9ERE - chains U and B of the 4 polymer chains in the assembly; structure by electron microscopy, 2.82 A resolution.

[Chain U]
Molecule: 10-nt RNA strand
Sequence (10 nucleotides; each row starts with the number of its first residue):
    77 CCUGGUACCA
Not modelled in the structure: 81-86
Ion coordination: Mn2+: C77 (shared with Glu209(B), Glu214(B), Phe215(B), Asp252(B) of chain B)

[Chain B]
Molecule: Schlafen family member 11
From: Homo sapiens
Notes: EC 3.6.-.-
Reference sequence: Q7Z7L1 (SLN11_HUMAN); residues 1-901 here = UniProt positions 1-901
Chain sequence (929 residues; each row starts with the number of its first residue; numbers below 1 keep their minus sign (Met-27 is residue -27)):
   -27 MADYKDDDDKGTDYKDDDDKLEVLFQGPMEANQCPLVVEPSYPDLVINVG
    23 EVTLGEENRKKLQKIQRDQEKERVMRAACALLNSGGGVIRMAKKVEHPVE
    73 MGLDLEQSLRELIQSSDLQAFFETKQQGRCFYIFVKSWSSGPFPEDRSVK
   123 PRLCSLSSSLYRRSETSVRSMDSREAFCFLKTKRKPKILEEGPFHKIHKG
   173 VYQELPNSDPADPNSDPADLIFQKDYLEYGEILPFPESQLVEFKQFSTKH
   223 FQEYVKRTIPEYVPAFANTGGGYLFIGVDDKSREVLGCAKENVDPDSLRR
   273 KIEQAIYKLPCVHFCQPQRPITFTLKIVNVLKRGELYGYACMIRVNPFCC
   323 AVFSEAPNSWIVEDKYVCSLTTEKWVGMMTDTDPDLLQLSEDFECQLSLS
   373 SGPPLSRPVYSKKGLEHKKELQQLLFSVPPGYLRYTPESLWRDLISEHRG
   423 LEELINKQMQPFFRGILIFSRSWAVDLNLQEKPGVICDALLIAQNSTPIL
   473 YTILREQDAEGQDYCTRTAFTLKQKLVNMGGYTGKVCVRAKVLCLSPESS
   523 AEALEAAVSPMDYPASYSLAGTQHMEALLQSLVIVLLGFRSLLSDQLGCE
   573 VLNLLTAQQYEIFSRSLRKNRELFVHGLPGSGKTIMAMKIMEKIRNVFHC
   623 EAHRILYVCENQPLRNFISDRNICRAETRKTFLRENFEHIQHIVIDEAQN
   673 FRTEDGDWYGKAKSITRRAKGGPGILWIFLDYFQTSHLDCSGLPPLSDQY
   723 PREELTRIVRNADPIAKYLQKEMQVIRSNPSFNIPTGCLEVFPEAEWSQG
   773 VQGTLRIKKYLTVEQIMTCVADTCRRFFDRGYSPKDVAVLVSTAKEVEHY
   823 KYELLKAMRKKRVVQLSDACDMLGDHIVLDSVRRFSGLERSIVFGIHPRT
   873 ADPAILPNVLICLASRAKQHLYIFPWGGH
Not modelled in the structure: -27 to 6, 159-187, 354-380, 520-529, 900-901
Differences from the reference sequence: initiating methionine (-27); expression tag (-26 to 0)
Ion coordination: Mn2+ site 1: Glu209, Glu214, Phe215, Asp252 (shared with C77(U) of chain U); Mn2+ site 2: Glu209, Glu214; Zn2+: His285, Cys287, Cys321, Cys322
UniProt features mapped onto this chain:
  - active site: Lys216
  - binding site (Mg(2+)): Glu209, Glu214
  - binding site (Zn(2+)): His285, Cys287, Cys321, Cys322
  - binding site (ATP): Gly599 to Thr606
  - mutagenesis: Glu209 (E209A: Complete loss of endonuclease activity), Glu214 (E214A: Complete loss of endonuclease activity), Lys216 (K216A: Complete loss of endonuclease activity), Tyr234 (Y234A: No effect on endonuclease activity), Asp252 (D252A: Slight increase in endonuclease activity), Lys605 (K605M: Abolishes ATPase activity without affecting its role in DNA damage response; when associated with A-668), Asp668 (D668A: Abolishes ATPase activity without affecting its role in DNA damage response; when associated with M-605), Glu669 (E669Q: Abolishes ATPase activity, leading to abolish ability to inhibit DNA replication without affecting subcellular location), Ser753 (S753D: Complete loss of tRNA cleavage and ssDNA binding)
From the paper describing this entry:
  - binding site for the 76-nt RNA strand: Gln35, Ser219, Lys221, His222, Lys253
  - post-translational modification sites: Ser219, Thr230, Ser753 (citing earlier work)
  - mutagenesis - S753D: decreased binding to tRNA
  - mutagenesis - S219D, T230D: decreased binding to tRNA-Leu

[How chain U and chain B interact]
Contacting residue pairs (13; chain U residue first):
  C77(U) with Glu214(B), phosphate contact; Phe215(B), phosphate contact; Lys216(B), salt bridge to the phosphate; Asp252(B), phosphate contact; Lys253(B), sugar contact
  C78(U) with Gln217(B), phosphate contact
  U79(U) with Phe218(B), phosphate contact; Ser219(B), hydrogen bond to the phosphate; Tyr226(B), base contact; Arg229(B), base contact
  G80(U) with Lys221(B), salt bridge to the phosphate; His222(B), salt bridge to the phosphate; Tyr226(B), base contact
Interface residues without a listed pair, chain B (14 interface residues in all): Glu209, Tyr234

[Summary]
4 residues of chain U and 14 residues of chain B are in contact; the contacts include 1 hydrogen bond and 3
salt bridges. Among the polar pairs are U79(U)-Ser219(B), C77(U)-Lys216(B) and G80(U)-Lys221(B). The paper
reports a binding site for the 76-nt RNA strand at Gln35(B), Ser219(B) and Lys221(B) among others; S219D and
T230D of chain B reduce binding to tRNA-Leu.
Here chain U is a 10-nt RNA strand and chain B is Schlafen family member 11 (Homo sapiens). Entry 9ERE (SLFN11
dimer bound to tRNA-Leu-TAA) was determined by electron microscopy together with 9ERD, 9ERF, 9GMW and 9GMX
from the same study.
